8A6T - chains A and C of the 6 polymer chains in the assembly; structure by electron microscopy, 3.10 A resolution.

# Chain A
Molecule: Electron bifurcating hydrogenase subunit HydA1
From: Thermoanaerobacter kivui
Notes: EC 1.12.1.3
UniProtKB: A0A097ATG3 (A0A097ATG3_THEKI); residue numbers follow UniProt; this construct covers 1-571
Sequence (571 residues; row label = number of the first residue in the row):
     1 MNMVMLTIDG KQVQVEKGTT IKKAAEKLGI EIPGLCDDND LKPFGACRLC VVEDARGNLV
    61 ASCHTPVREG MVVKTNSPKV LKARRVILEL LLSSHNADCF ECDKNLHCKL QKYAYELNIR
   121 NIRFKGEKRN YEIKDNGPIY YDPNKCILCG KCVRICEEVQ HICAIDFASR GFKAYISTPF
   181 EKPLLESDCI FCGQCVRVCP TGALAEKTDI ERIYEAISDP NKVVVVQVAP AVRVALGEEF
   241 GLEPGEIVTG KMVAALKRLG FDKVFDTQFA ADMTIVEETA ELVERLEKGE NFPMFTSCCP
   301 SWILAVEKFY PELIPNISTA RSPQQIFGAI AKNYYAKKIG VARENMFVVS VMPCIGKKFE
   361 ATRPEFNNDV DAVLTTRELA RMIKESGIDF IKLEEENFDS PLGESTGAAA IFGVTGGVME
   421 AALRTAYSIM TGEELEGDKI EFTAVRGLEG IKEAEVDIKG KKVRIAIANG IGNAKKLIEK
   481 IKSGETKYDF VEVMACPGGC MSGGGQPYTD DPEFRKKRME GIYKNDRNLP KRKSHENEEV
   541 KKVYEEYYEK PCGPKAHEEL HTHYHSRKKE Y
Ion coordination: 2Fe-2S cluster Fe: Cys36, Cys47, Cys50, Cys63; 4Fe-4S cluster Fe site 1: His95, Cys99, Cys102, Cys108; 4Fe-4S cluster Fe site 2: Cys146, Cys149, Cys152, Cys199; 4Fe-4S cluster Fe site 3: Cys156, Cys189, Cys192, Cys195; 4Fe-4S cluster Fe site 4: Cys299, Cys354, Cys496, Cys500
Residues lining bound ligands:
  - 2Fe-2S cluster (FES): Lys22, Gly34, Leu35, Cys36, Asp37, Gly45, Ala46, Cys47, Arg48, Cys50, Cys63
  - HC1 (2 iron/2 sulfur/5 carbonyl/2 water inorganic cluster): Ala229, Pro230, Ala231, Thr267, Cys298, Ser322, Pro323, Gln324, Met352, Pro353, Lys357, Phe412, Gly413, Val418, Met494, Cys500
  - 4Fe-4S cluster (SF4), molecule 1: His95, Asn96, Ala97, Asp98, Cys99, Cys102, Lys104, Asn105, Cys108, Leu110, Gln111, Lys145, Thr201, Gly202
  - 4Fe-4S cluster (SF4), molecule 2: Ile139, Cys156, Ile162, Ala164, Ile165, Cys189, Ile190, Phe191, Cys192, Gly193, Gln194, Cys195
  - 4Fe-4S cluster (SF4), molecule 3: Tyr141, Cys146, Ile147, Leu148, Cys149, Gly150, Lys151, Cys152, Ile176, Cys199, Pro200, Thr201, Ala203, Leu204
  - 4Fe-4S cluster (SF4), molecule 4: Cys192, Cys299, Pro300, Ser301, Cys354, Met494, Ala495, Cys496, Cys500, Gly503

# Chain C
Molecule: Electron bifurcating hydrogenase subunit HydC
From: Thermoanaerobacter kivui
Notes: EC 1.12.1.3
UniProtKB: A0A097ATI0 (A0A097ATI0_THEKI); numbering as in UniProt (aligned over 1-170)
Sequence (170 residues; row label = number of the first residue in the row):
     1 MCNCCCKGSK DPRFEKVDEI LSKLANERGA LIAILQHVQH EFGYLPEDVI FYIASKTGIP
    61 ASKIYGVATF YAQFHLKPRG KYVIRVCLGT ACHVKGANKI LAEFEKQLGI KAGETTSDLK
   121 FTLERVGCLG ACGLAPTVMV NEKTYGKMTP EKVSEVLKEY SDVEAAASAQ
Unresolved in the structure: 1-10, 162-170
Ion coordination: 2Fe-2S cluster Fe: Cys87, Cys92, Cys128, Cys132
Residues lining bound ligands: 2Fe-2S cluster (FES): Cys87, Gly89, Thr90, Ala91, Cys92, Cys128, Leu129, Ala131, Cys132

# Chain A / chain C interface
Contacting residue pairs - 17 pairs, chain A then chain C:
  Cys163(A) with Pro60(C); Ser62(C), hydrogen bond (backbone-side chain)
  Asp166(A) with Ser62(C)
  Phe167(A) with Gly66(C)
  Ala168(A) with Thr69(C)
  Ser169(A) with Thr69(C)
  Arg170(A) with Phe70(C)
  Thr178(A) with Tyr65(C)
  Pro179(A) with Ala61(C); Ser62(C); Tyr65(C), hydrophobic
  Phe180(A) with Glu47(C); Ile50(C), hydrophobic; Tyr65(C); Leu76(C), hydrophobic
  Lys182(A) with Phe51(C)
  Tyr571(A) with Phe51(C), hydrophobic
Other interface residues (no listed pair), chain A (14 interface residues in all): Ala164, Ile165, Tyr175
Other interface residues (no listed pair), chain C (14 interface residues in all): Tyr52, Ser55, Lys63

# Summary
Chain A and chain C each contribute 14 residues to their interface; the contacts include 1 hydrogen bond. The
hydrogen-bonded pair is Cys163(A)-Ser62(C). Bound to chain A: 4 copies of 4Fe-4S cluster, compound HC1 and
2Fe-2S cluster. Chain C binds 2Fe-2S cluster.
Chain A is Electron bifurcating hydrogenase subunit HydA1 and chain C is Electron bifurcating hydrogenase
subunit HydC, both from Thermoanaerobacter kivui; the structure, Cryo-EM structure of the electron bifurcating
Fe-Fe hydrogenase HydABC complex from Thermoanaerobacter kivui in the reduced ..., was determined by electron
microscopy (same publication as 7Q4V, 8A5E, 7Q4W and 8BEW).
